Entry 6TSU (electron microscopy, 3.42 A resolution); this record covers chains D2 and C2 of the 42 polymer chains in the assembly.

== Chain D2 (and C2) ==
Molecule: Uncharacterized protein
From: Rhodobacter capsulatus DE442
Notes: chain C2 of this document is another copy of the same molecule, construct and numbering; everything in this record applies to it too
UniProt: D5AR33 (D5AR33_RHOCB); residues 1-84 here = UniProt positions 1-84
Sequence (84 residues; numbered 1 to 84; the number before each row is that of its first residue):
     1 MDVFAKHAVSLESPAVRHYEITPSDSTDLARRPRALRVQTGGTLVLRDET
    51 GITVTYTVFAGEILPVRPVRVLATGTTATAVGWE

== Interface between chain D2 and chain C2 ==
Pairs across the interface - 47 pairs, chain D2 then chain C2:
  Met1(D2) with Ala30(C2), hydrogen bond (backbone-backbone); Arg31(C2); Arg32(C2)
  Asp2(D2) with Arg32(C2); Arg67(C2)
  Val3(D2) with Glu84(C2)
  Phe4(D2) with Val9(C2); Ser10(C2); Leu11(C2), hydrophobic; Arg34(C2); Arg67(C2); Glu84(C2)
  His7(D2) with Val9(C2); Leu11(C2)
  Ser10(D2) with Glu12(C2), hydrogen bond
  Glu12(D2) with Glu12(C2)
  Pro14(D2) with Leu11(C2); Arg34(C2); Pro65(C2)
  Ala15(D2) with Pro65(C2), hydrogen bond (backbone-backbone); Val66(C2); Arg67(C2), hydrogen bond (backbone-backbone)
  Val16(D2) with Arg32(C2); Asp48(C2); Glu49(C2); Arg67(C2)
  Arg17(D2) with Asp48(C2); Thr50(C2); Ile52(C2)
  His18(D2) with Leu46(C2), hydrogen bond (side chain-backbone); Asp48(C2), salt bridge; Ile52(C2); Thr53(C2); Val54(C2); Tyr56(C2)
  Arg37(D2) with Tyr56(C2); Thr57(C2); Val58(C2); Glu62(C2), salt bridge
  Gln39(D2) with Thr55(C2), hydrogen bond (side chain-backbone); Tyr56(C2)
  Gly61(D2) with Phe59(C2); Glu62(C2)
  Val81(D2) with Tyr56(C2), hydrophobic
  Trp83(D2) with Tyr56(C2), hydrogen bond; Leu64(C2), hydrophobic; Pro65(C2)
Other interface residues (no listed pair), chain D2 (23 interface residues in all): Ala5, Ser13, Tyr19, Glu20, Ala60, Ile63
Other interface residues (no listed pair), chain C2 (27 interface residues in all): Arg47

== In short ==
23 residues of chain D2 and 27 residues of chain C2 are in contact; the contacts include 7 hydrogen bonds and
2 salt bridges. Polar pairs include His18(D2)-Asp48(C2), Arg37(D2)-Glu62(C2) and Ser10(D2)-Glu12(C2).
Chain D2 and chain C2 are both Uncharacterized protein (Rhodobacter capsulatus DE442); the structure, Capsid
of empty GTA particle computed with C5 symmetry, was determined by electron microscopy (same publication as
6TB9, 6TBA, 6TE8, 6TE9, 6TEB, 6TEH and 3 further entries).
